7Q1E - chains A and P of the 5 polymer chains in the assembly; structure by X-ray diffraction, 2.70 A resolution.

== Chain A ==
Name: Tubulin alpha chain
From: Ovis aries
Reference sequence: A0A6P7DY20 (A0A6P7DY20_SHEEP); residue numbers follow UniProt; this construct covers 1-451
Amino-acid sequence (451 residues; each row starts with the number of its first residue):
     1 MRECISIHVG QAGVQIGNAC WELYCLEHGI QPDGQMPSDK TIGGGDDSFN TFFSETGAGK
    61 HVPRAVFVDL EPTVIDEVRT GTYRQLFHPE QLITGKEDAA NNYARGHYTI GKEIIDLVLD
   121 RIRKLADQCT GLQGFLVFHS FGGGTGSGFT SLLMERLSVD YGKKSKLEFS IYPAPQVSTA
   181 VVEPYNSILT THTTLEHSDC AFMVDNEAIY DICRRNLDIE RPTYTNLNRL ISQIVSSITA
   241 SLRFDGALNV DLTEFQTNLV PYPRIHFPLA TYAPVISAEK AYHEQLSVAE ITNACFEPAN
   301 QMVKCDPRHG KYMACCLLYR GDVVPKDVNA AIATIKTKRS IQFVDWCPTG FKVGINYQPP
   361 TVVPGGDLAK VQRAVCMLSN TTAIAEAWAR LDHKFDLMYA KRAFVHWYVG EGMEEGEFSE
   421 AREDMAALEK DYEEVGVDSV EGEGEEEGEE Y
Not modelled in the structure: 441-451
Ligand contacts: GTP (guanosine-5'-triphosphate): Val9, Gly10, Gln11, Ala12, Gln15, Ile16, Asp69, Asp98, Ala99, Ala100, Asn101, Ser140, Gly142, Gly143, Gly144, Thr145, Gly146, Ile171, Pro173, Ala174, Val177, Ser178, Thr179, Glu183, Asn206, Tyr224, Leu227, Asn228, Ile231

== Chain P ==
Name: Centromere protein J
From: Homo sapiens
Reference sequence: Q9HC77 (CENPJ_HUMAN); numbering as in UniProt (aligned over 320-397)
Amino-acid sequence (79 residues; row label = number of the first residue in the row):
   319 MVNIEERPIK AAIGERKQTF EDYMEEQIQL EEQELKQKQL KEAEGPLPIK AKPKQPFLKR
   379 GEGLARFTNA KSKFQKGKE
Not modelled in the structure: 319-338, 388-397
Construct notes: initiating methionine (319); engineered mutation Val320 (Ala in Q9HC77), Met342 (Leu in Q9HC77)
Swiss-Prot annotation at these positions:
  - mutagenesis: Phe338 (F338A: Decreases interaction with alpha/beta-tubulin; when associated with A-339 and A-341), Glu339 (E339A: Decreases interaction with alpha/beta-tubulin; when associated with A-338 and A-341), Tyr341 (Y341A: Decreases interaction with alpha/beta-tubulin; when associated with A-338 and A-339), Glu343 (E343A: Slightly decreases interaction with alpha/beta-tubulin; causes overly long daughter centrioles and enhances ciliary length; when associated with A-344), Glu344 (E344A: Slightly decreases interaction with alpha/beta-tubulin; causes overly long daughter centrioles and enhances ciliary length; when associated with A-343), Phe375 (F375A: Decreases interaction with alpha/beta-tubulin; disrupts association with microtubule distal tip; no effect on association with microtubule lattice; when associated with A-385 ...), Lys377 (K377E: Decreases interaction with alpha/beta-tubulin; disrupts association with microtubule distal tip; no effect on association with microtubule lattice; when associated with E-378), Arg378 (R378E: Decreases interaction with alpha/beta-tubulin; disrupts association with microtubule distal tip; no effect on association with microtubule lattice; when associated with E-377), Phe385 (F385A: Decreases interaction with alpha/beta-tubulin; disrupts association with microtubule distal tip; no effect on association with microtubule lattice; when associated with A-375)

== How chain A and chain P interact ==
Contacting residue pairs (8):
  His406(A) with Phe385(P)
  Trp407(A) with Phe385(P), hydrophobic
  Val409(A) with Phe385(P); Asn387(P)
  Gly410(A) with Arg384(P); Phe385(P), hydrogen bond (backbone-backbone); Asn387(P)
  Gly412(A) with Asn387(P)
Other interface residues (no listed pair), chain A (6 interface residues in all): Glu411
Other interface residues (no listed pair), chain P (4 interface residues in all): Thr386

== Summary ==
6 residues of chain A and 4 residues of chain P are in contact; the contacts include 1 hydrogen bond. Its one
hydrogen bond, Gly410(A)-Phe385(P), is backbone to backbone. Chain A binds GTP. From UniProt: 9 mutagenesis
sites on chain P.
Here chain A is Tubulin alpha chain (Ovis aries) and chain P is Centromere protein J (Homo sapiens). Entry
7Q1E (Cpap:tubulin:iih5 alpharep complex) was determined by X-ray diffraction together with 7Q1F, 7Z0F and
7Z0G from the same study.
